PDB entry 8SJ4 | X-ray diffraction, 2.67 A resolution | chains D and F of the 5 polymer chains in the assembly

# Chain D
Protein: 8F3 light chain kappa
Organism: Homo sapiens
Amino-acid sequence (214 residues; each row starts with the number of its first residue):
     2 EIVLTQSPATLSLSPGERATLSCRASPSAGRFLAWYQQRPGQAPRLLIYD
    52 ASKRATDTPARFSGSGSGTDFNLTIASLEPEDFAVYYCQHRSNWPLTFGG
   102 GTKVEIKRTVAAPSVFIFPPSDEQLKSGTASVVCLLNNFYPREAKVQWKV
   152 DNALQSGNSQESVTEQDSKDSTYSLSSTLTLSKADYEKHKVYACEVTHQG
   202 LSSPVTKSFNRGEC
Unresolved in the structure: 127, 152-158, 213-215
Cystine bridges: Cys24-Cys89

# Chain F
Protein: 8F3 heavy chain
Organism: Homo sapiens
Amino-acid sequence (225 residues; numbered 3 to 225 plus 3 insertion-coded residues; 1 number in that range is skipped by the numbering (no residue carries it; nothing is unmodelled there); the number before each row is that of its first residue; a row labelled like 109A-109B holds insertion residues (109A, then the next letters in order)):
     3 QLQLQESGPGLVKPSETLSLTCTVSDASIDTPSYFWSWIRQPPGKGLEWI
    53 GSIY
   56A Y
    57 TGNKYSNPSLKSRVTMSVDTPKRQFSLRLSSVTAADTAVYYCARYVDYVW
   107 LR
109A-109B AF
   110 DIWGQGTRVTVSSASTKGPSVFPLAPSSKSTSGGTAALGCLVKDYFPEPV
   160 TVSWNSGALTSGVHTFPAVLQSSGLYSLSSVVTVPSSSLGTQTYICNVNH
   210 KPSNTKVDKKVEPKSC
Unresolved in the structure: 223-225

# How chain D and chain F interact
Pairs across the interface (65):
  Arg32(D) - Val105(F)  hydrogen bond (side chain-backbone)
  Arg32(D) - Trp106(F)
  Phe33(D) - Val105(F)
  Phe33(D) - Arg108(F)
  Ala35(D) - Ala109A(F)  hydrophobic
  Tyr37(D) - Ala109A(F)
  Tyr37(D) - Phe109B(F)  hydrogen bond (side chain-backbone)
  Tyr37(D) - Trp112(F)  hydrophobic
  Gln39(D) - Gln43(F)  hydrogen bond
  Gln39(D) - Tyr97(F)
  Gln43(D) - Tyr97(F)
  Ala44(D) - Tyr97(F)  hydrophobic
  Ala44(D) - Trp112(F)  hydrophobic
  Ala44(D) - Gly113(F)
  Pro45(D) - Leu49(F)  hydrophobic
  Pro45(D) - Trp112(F)
  Leu47(D) - Ala109A(F)  hydrophobic
  Leu47(D) - Phe109B(F)
  Tyr50(D) - Trp106(F)
  Tyr50(D) - Leu107(F)  hydrophobic
  Asp51(D) - Trp106(F)
  Lys54(D) - Trp106(F)
  Tyr88(D) - Gln43(F)  hydrogen bond
  Tyr88(D) - Gly48(F)
  Tyr88(D) - Leu49(F)
  Gln90(D) - Arg108(F)  hydrogen bond (side chain-backbone)
  Gln90(D) - Ala109A(F)
  Arg92(D) - Tyr101(F)  hydrogen bond
  Arg92(D) - Asp103(F)  salt bridge
  Arg92(D) - Arg108(F)  hydrogen bond (backbone-side chain)
  Ser93(D) - Arg108(F)
  Trp95(D) - Phe37(F)  hydrophobic
  Trp95(D) - Tyr61(F)  hydrogen bond
  Leu97(D) - Trp51(F)
  Phe99(D) - Leu49(F)
  Phe99(D) - Trp51(F)
  Phe99(D) - Phe109B(F)  hydrophobic
  Phe117(D) - Thr144(F)
  Phe117(D) - Ala146(F)  hydrophobic
  Phe119(D) - Leu133(F)  hydrophobic
  Phe119(D) - Ala134(F)
  Phe119(D) - Ala146(F)
  Phe119(D) - Leu147(F)
  Ser122(D) - Pro132(F)  hydrogen bond (side chain-backbone)
  Glu124(D) - Phe131(F)
  Glu124(D) - Leu150(F)
  Ser132(D) - Leu150(F)
  Ser132(D) - Lys152(F)
  Leu136(D) - Phe175(F)  hydrophobic
  Leu136(D) - Val190(F)  hydrophobic
  Asn138(D) - His173(F)
  Asn138(D) - Thr192(F)
  Asn139(D) - His173(F)
  Glu162(D) - Val178(F)
  Val164(D) - Phe175(F)
  Val164(D) - Pro176(F)
  Val164(D) - Val178(F)  hydrophobic
  Thr165(D) - Pro176(F)
  Glu166(D) - His173(F)  salt bridge
  Glu166(D) - Phe175(F)
  Ser175(D) - His173(F)
  Ser175(D) - Phe175(F)
  Leu176(D) - Phe175(F)
  Ser177(D) - Phe175(F)
  Thr179(D) - Ser188(F)
Interface residues without a listed pair, chain D (38 interface residues in all): Pro96, Pro120, Val134
Interface residues without a listed pair, chain F (38 interface residues in all): Ile41, Lys47, Asp110, Pro135, Ser137

# In short
Chain D and chain F each contribute 38 residues to their interface; the contacts include 9 hydrogen bonds and
2 salt bridges. Polar pairs include Arg92(D)-Asp103(F), Glu166(D)-His173(F) and Arg32(D)-Val105(F).
Here chain D is 8F3 light chain kappa and chain F is 8F3 heavy chain, both from Homo sapiens. Entry 8SJ4
(8F3-1H9-Ara h 6) was determined by X-ray diffraction, deposited together with 8SI1.
